PDB entry 3WFB | X-ray diffraction, 2.70 A resolution | chains L and C of the 4 polymer chains in the assembly

Chain L:
Protein: antibody fab fragment light chain
Source organism: Mus musculus
Notes: antibody fragment or engineered binder
Amino-acid sequence (213 residues; each row starts with the number of its first residue):
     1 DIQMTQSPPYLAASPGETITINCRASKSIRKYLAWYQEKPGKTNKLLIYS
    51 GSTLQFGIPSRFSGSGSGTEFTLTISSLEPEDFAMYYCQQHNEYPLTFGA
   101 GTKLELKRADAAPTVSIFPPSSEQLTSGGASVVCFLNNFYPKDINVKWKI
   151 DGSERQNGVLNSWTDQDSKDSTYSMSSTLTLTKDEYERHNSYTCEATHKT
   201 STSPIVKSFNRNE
Disulfide bonds: C23-C88, C134-C194

Chain C:
Protein: Nitric oxide reductase subunit C
Source organism: Pseudomonas aeruginosa
Reference sequence: Q59646 (NORC_PSEAE); numbering as in UniProt (aligned over 1-146)
Amino-acid sequence (146 residues; row label = number of the first residue in the row):
     1 MSETFTKGMARNIYFGGSVFFILLFLALTYHTEKTLPERTNEAAMSAAVV
    51 RGKLVWEQNNCVGCHTLLGEGAYFAPELGNVVGRRGGEEGFNTFLQAWMK
   101 IQPLNVPGRRAMPQFHLSEGQVDDLAEFLKWSSKIDTNQWPPNKEG
Unresolved in the structure: 1-4
Differences from the reference sequence: conflict K100 (Asn in Q59646)
Curated features (UniProtKB/Swiss-Prot):
  - binding site (heme c): C61, C64, H65
Covalent attachments: heme c (HEC) linked to C61, C64

Chain L / chain C interface:
Pairs across the interface (10; chain L residue first):
  K31(L) - L104(C)
  K31(L) - N105(C)
  Y32(L) - N105(C)  hydrogen bond (side chain-backbone)
  Y32(L) - P107(C)
  Y49(L) - I101(C)
  T53(L) - I101(C)
  F56(L) - F94(C)  hydrophobic
  F56(L) - A97(C)  hydrophobic
  F56(L) - W98(C)  hydrophobic
  F56(L) - I101(C)  hydrophobic
Interface residues without a listed pair, chain L (6 interface residues in all): R30
Interface residues without a listed pair, chain C (8 interface residues in all): R85

Overview:
Chain L and chain C form an interface of 6 and 8 residues respectively; the contacts include 1 hydrogen bond.
The hydrogen-bonded pair is Y32(L)-N105(C). Curated annotation (UniProt) lists 3 heme c-binding residues on
chain C.
Here chain L is antibody fab fragment light chain (Mus musculus) and chain C is Nitric oxide reductase subunit
C (Pseudomonas aeruginosa). Entry 3WFB (Reduced cytochrome c-dependent nitric oxide reductase (cNOR) from
Pseudomonas aeruginosa in complex with antibody fragment) was determined by X-ray diffraction together with
3WFC, 3WFD and 3WFE from the same study.
